PDB entry 7O75 | electron microscopy, 3.20 A resolution | chains A and N of the 30 polymer chains in the assembly

Chain A:
Molecule: DNA-directed RNA polymerase II subunit RPB1
From: Saccharomyces cerevisiae S288C
UniProt: P04050 (RPB1_YEAST); numbering as in UniProt (aligned over 1-1733)
Sequence (1733 residues; numbered 1 to 1733; the number before each row is that of its first residue):
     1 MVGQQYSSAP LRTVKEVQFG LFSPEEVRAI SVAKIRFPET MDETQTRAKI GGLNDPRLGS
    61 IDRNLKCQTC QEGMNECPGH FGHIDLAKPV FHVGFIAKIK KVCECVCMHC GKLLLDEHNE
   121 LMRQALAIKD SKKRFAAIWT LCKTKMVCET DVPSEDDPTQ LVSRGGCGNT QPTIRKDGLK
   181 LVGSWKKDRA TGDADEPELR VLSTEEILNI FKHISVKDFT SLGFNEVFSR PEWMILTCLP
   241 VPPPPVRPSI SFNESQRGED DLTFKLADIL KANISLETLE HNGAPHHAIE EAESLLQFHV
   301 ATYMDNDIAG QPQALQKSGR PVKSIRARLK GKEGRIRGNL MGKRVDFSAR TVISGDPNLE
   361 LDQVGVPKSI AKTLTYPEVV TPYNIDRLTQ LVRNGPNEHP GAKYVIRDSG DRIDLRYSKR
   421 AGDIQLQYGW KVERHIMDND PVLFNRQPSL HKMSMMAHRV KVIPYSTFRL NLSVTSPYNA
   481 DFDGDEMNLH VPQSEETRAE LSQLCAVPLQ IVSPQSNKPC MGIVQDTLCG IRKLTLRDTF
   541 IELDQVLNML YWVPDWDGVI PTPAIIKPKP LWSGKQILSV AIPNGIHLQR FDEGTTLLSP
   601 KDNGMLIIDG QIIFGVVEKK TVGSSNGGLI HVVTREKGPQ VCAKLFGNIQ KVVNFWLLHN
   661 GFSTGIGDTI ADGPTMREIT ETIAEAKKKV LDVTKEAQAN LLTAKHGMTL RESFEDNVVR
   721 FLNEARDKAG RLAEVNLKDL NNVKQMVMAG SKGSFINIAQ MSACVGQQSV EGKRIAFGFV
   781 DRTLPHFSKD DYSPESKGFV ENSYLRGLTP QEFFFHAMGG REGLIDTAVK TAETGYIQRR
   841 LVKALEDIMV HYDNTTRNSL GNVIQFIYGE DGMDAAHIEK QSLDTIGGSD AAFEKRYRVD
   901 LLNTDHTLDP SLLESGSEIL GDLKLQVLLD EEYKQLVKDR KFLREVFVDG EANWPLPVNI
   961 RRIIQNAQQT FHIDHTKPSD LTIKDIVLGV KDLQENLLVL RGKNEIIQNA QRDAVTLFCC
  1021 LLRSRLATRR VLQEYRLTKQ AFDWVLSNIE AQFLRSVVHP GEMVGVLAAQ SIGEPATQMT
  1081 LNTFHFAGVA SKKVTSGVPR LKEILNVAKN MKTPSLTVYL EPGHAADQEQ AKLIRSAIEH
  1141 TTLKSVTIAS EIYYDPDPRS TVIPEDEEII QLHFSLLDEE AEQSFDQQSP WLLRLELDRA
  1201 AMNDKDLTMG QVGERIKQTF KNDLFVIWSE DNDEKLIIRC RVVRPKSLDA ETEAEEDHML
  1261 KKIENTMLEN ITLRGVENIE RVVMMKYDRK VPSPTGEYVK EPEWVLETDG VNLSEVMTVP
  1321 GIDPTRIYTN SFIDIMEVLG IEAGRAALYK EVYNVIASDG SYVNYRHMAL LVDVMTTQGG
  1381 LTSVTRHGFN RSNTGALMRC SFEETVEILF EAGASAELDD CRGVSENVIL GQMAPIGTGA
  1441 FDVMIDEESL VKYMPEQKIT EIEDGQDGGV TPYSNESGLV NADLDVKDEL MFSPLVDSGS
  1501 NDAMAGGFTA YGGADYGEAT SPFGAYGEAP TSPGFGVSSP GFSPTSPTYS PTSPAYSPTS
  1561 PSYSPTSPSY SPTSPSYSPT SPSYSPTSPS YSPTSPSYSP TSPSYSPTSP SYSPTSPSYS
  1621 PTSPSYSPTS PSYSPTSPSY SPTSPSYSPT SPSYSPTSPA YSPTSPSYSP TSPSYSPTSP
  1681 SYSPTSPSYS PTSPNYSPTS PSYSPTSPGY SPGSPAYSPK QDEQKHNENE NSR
Unresolved in the structure: 1, 191-194, 1080-1092, 1178-1183, 1455-1733
UniProt features mapped onto this chain:
  - region: Pro248 to Asp260 (Lid loop), Asn306 to Lys323 (Rudder loop), Pro810 to Glu822 (Bridging helix)
  - binding site (Zn(2+)): Cys67, Cys70, Cys77, His80, Cys107, Cys110, Cys148, Cys167
  - binding site (Mg(2+)): Asp481, Asp483, Asp485
  - modified residue: Thr1471 (Phosphothreonine)
  - cross-link (Glycyl lysine isopeptide (Lys-Gly)): Lys695 (interchain with G-Cter in ubiquitin), Lys1246 (interchain with G-Cter in ubiquitin), Lys1350 (interchain with G-Cter in ubiquitin)
  - natural variant: Ser1653 to Pro1659 (deletion: In strain: A364A)
  - mutagenesis: Lys1246 (K1246R: Impairs ubiquitination during transcription stress)
Metal / ion sites: Zn2+ site 1: Cys67, Cys70, Cys77, His80; Zn2+ site 2: Cys107, Cys110, Cys148, Cys167; Mg2+: Asp481, Asp483, Asp485

Chain N:
Molecule: Non-template DNA
Sequence (106 nucleotides; each row starts with the number of its first residue):
     1 CGAGAACAGT AGCACGCTGT GTATATAATA GCTATGGAAC GTTCGATTCA CCTCCGATGT
    61 GTGTTGTACA TACATAAAAA TATCATAGCA CAACTGCGCT GTGTCA
Unresolved in the structure: 1-10, 45-56, 87-106

Interface between chain A and chain N:
Pairs across the interface - 5 pairs, chain A then chain N:
  Lys101(A) with DG63(N), salt bridge to the phosphate
  Trp139(A) with DG63(N), phosphate contact
  Val1107(A) with DT60(N), phosphate contact
  Ala1108(A) with DT60(N), phosphate contact
  His1387(A) with DG61(N), sugar contact
Also at the interface, not in a pair above, chain A (8 interface residues in all): Asn1106, Asn1110, Arg1386
Also at the interface, not in a pair above, chain N (4 interface residues in all): DG59

In short:
The interface between chain A and chain N involves 8 residues on one side and 4 on the other, with 1 salt
bridge. Its one salt-bridged contact is Lys101(A)-DG63(N). UniProt lists 8 Zn2+-binding residues, 3
Mg2+-binding residues and one mutagenesis site on chain A.
Here chain A is DNA-directed RNA polymerase II subunit RPB1 (Saccharomyces cerevisiae S288C) and chain N is
Non-template DNA. Entry 7O75 (Yeast RNA polymerase II transcription pre-initiation complex with open promoter
DNA) was determined by electron microscopy, deposited together with 7O4I, 7O4J, 7O4K, 7O4L, 7O72 and 7O73.
